Entry 8OSK (electron microscopy, 3.60 A resolution); this record covers chains A and J of the 12 polymer chains in the assembly.

# Chain A
Molecule: Histone H3.1
Source organism: Homo sapiens
UniProtKB: P68431 (H31_HUMAN); residues 0-135 here correspond to UniProt positions 1-136 (UniProt number = residue number + 1)
Chain sequence (139 residues; numbered -3 to 135; the number before each row is that of its first residue; numbers below 1 keep their minus sign (Gly-3 is residue -3)):
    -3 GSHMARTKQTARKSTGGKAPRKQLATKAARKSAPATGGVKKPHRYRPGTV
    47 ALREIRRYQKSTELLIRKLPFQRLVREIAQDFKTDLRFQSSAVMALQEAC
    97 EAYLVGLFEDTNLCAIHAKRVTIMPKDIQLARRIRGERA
Unresolved in the structure: -3 to 39, 134-135
Differences from the reference sequence: expression tag (-3 to -1)
UniProt features mapped onto this chain:
  - modified residue: Arg2 (Asymmetric dimethylarginine), Thr3 (Phosphothreonine), Lys4 (Allysine), Gln5 (5-glutamyl dopamine), Thr6 (Phosphothreonine), Arg8 (Citrulline), Lys9 (N6,N6,N6-trimethyllysine), Ser10 (ADP-ribosylserine), Thr11 (Phosphothreonine), Lys14 (N6-(2-hydroxyisobutyryl)lysine), Arg17 (Asymmetric dimethylarginine), Lys18 (N6-(2-hydroxyisobutyryl)lysine), Lys23 (N6-(2-hydroxyisobutyryl)lysine), Arg26 (Citrulline), Lys27 (N6,N6,N6-trimethyllysine), Ser28 (ADP-ribosylserine), Lys36 (N6,N6,N6-trimethyllysine), Lys37 (N6-methyllysine), Tyr41 (Phosphotyrosine), Lys56 (N6,N6,N6-trimethyllysine) and 8 more in UniProt
  - lipidation: Lys18 (N6-decanoyllysine)
Reported in the primary citation:
  - conformationally variable residues: Arg49

# Chain J
Molecule: 153-nt DNA strand
Sequence (153 nucleotides; row label = number of the first residue in the row; numbers below 1 keep their minus sign (DA-2 is residue -2)):
    -2 ATCACAGGATGTATGCACGTGACCCGTGCCTGGAGACTAGGGAGTAATCC
    48 CCTTGGCGGTTAAAACGCGGGGGACAGCGCGTACGTGCGTTTAAGCGGTG
    98 CTAGAGCTGTCTACGACCAATTGAGCGGCCTGCAGACCGGGATTCTCCAG
   148 GAT
Unresolved in the structure: -2 to 1, 126-150

# Chain A / chain J interface
Pairs across the interface (16; chain A residue first):
  Arg40(A) - DT83(J)  hydrogen bond to the base
  Arg40(A) - DG84(J)  hydrogen bond to the sugar
  Tyr41(A) - DT83(J)  phosphate contact
  Tyr41(A) - DG84(J)  hydrogen bond to the phosphate
  Pro43(A) - DT83(J)  phosphate contact
  Gly44(A) - DT83(J)  hydrogen bond to the phosphate
  Val46(A) - DT83(J)  phosphate contact
  Arg63(A) - DA91(J)  hydrogen bond to the phosphate
  Arg63(A) - DG92(J)  salt bridge to the phosphate
  Lys64(A) - DG92(J)  hydrogen bond to the phosphate
  Leu65(A) - DA91(J)  sugar contact
  Leu65(A) - DG92(J)  hydrogen bond to the phosphate
  Pro66(A) - DA91(J)  phosphate contact
  Arg69(A) - DA91(J)  salt bridge to the phosphate
  Arg83(A) - DG101(J)  sugar contact
  Lys115(A) - DA73(J)  salt bridge to the phosphate
Interface residues without a listed pair, chain A (16 interface residues in all): Arg42, Thr45, Ala47, Asp81
Interface residues without a listed pair, chain J (9 interface residues in all): DG82, DC93, DA100

# Summary
16 residues of chain A and 9 residues of chain J are in contact, with 7 hydrogen bonds and 3 salt bridges.
Polar pairs include Arg40(A)-DT83(J), Arg40(A)-DG84(J) and Tyr41(A)-DG84(J). From the paper: conformational
variability at Arg49(A).
Chain A is Histone H3.1 (Homo sapiens) and chain J is a 153-nt DNA strand; the structure, Cryo-EM structure of
CLOCK-BMAL1 bound to a nucleosomal E-box at position SHL+5.8 (composite map), was determined by electron
microscopy, deposited together with 8OSJ, 8OSL, 8OTS and 8OTT.
